4M5S - chains A and B; structure by X-ray diffraction, 1.37 A resolution.

[Chain A]
Name: Alpha-crystallin B chain
Source organism: Homo sapiens
Notes: fragment: core domain
Reference sequence: P02511 (CRYAB_HUMAN); residue numbers follow UniProt; this construct covers 68-153
Amino-acid sequence (87 residues; row label = number of the first residue in the row):
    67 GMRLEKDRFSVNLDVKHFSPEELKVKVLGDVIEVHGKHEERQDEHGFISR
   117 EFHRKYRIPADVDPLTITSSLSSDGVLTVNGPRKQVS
Differences from the reference sequence: expression tag (67)

[Chain B]
Name: Alpha-crystallin B chain
Source organism: Homo sapiens
Notes: fragment: C-terminal peptide
Reference sequence: P02511 (CRYAB_HUMAN); numbering as in UniProt (aligned over 156-164)
Amino-acid sequence (10 residues; row label = number of the first residue in the row):
   155 GERTIPITRE
Differences from the reference sequence: expression tag (155)

[Chain A / chain B interface]
Pairs across the interface (30; chain A residue first):
  Pro86(A) with Arg157(B); Ile159(B), hydrophobic
  Lys90(A) with Thr162(B)
  Val91(A) with Ile161(B); Thr162(B), hydrogen bond (backbone-backbone)
  Lys92(A) with Thr162(B); Glu164(B)
  Val93(A) with Ile161(B), hydrophobic; Thr162(B), hydrogen bond (backbone-backbone); Arg163(B)
  Leu94(A) with Arg163(B); Glu164(B)
  Pro130(A) with Arg163(B), hydrogen bond (backbone-side chain)
  Leu131(A) with Arg163(B), hydrogen bond (backbone-side chain)
  Ile133(A) with Ile161(B); Arg163(B), hydrogen bond (backbone-side chain)
  Thr134(A) with Ile161(B)
  Ser135(A) with Thr158(B); Ile159(B), hydrogen bond (backbone-backbone); Ile161(B)
  Ser136(A) with Glu156(B); Arg157(B)
  Leu137(A) with Glu156(B); Arg157(B), hydrogen bond (backbone-backbone); Ile159(B), hydrophobic
  Ser138(A) with Glu156(B); Arg157(B), hydrogen bond (backbone-side chain)
  Ser139(A) with Gly155(B); Arg157(B)
  Leu143(A) with Ile159(B), hydrophobic
Other interface residues (no listed pair), chain A (17 interface residues in all): Glu87
Other interface residues (no listed pair), chain B (10 interface residues in all): Pro160

[Overview]
17 residues of chain A and 10 residues of chain B are in contact; the contacts include 8 hydrogen bonds. Among
the polar pairs are Pro130(A)-Arg163(B), Leu131(A)-Arg163(B) and Ile133(A)-Arg163(B).
Here chain A is Alpha-crystallin B chain and chain B is Alpha-crystallin B chain, both from Homo sapiens.
Entry 4M5S (Human alphaB crystallin core domain in complex with C-terminal peptide) was determined by X-ray
diffraction, deposited together with 4M5T and 4MJH.
